6QCN - chain A; structure by X-ray diffraction, 2.23 A resolution.

== Chain A ==
Protein: NAD-dependent protein deacetylase sirtuin-2
Source organism: Homo sapiens
Notes: EC 3.5.1.-
Reference sequence: Q8IXJ6 (SIR2_HUMAN); numbering as in UniProt (aligned over 55-356)
Amino-acid sequence (304 residues; row label = number of the first residue in the row):
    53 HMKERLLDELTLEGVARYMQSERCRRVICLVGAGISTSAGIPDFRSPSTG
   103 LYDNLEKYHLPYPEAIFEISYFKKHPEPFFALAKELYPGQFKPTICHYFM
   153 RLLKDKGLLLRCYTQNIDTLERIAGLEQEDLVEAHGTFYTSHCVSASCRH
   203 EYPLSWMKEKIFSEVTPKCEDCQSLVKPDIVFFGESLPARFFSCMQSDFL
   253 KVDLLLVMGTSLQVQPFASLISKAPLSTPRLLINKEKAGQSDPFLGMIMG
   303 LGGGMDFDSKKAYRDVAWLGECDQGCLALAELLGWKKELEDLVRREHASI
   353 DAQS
Not modelled in the structure: 53-56, 356
Construct notes: expression tag (53-54)
Bound ions: Zn2+: Cys195, Cys200, Cys221, Cys224
Small-molecule neighbours: Adenosine-5-Diphosphoribose (AR6; [(2R,3S,4R,5R)-5-(6-aminopurin-9-yl)-3,4-dihydroxy-oxolan-2-yl]methyl [hydroxy-[[(2R,3S,4R,5S)-3,4,5-trihydroxyoxolan-2-yl]methoxy]phosphoryl] hydrogen phosphate): Gly84, Ala85, Gly86, Thr89, Asp95, Phe96, Arg97, Ser98, Tyr104, Gln167, Asn168, His187, Phe235, Gly261, Thr262, Ser263, Leu264, Val266, Asn286, Lys287, Glu288, Gly322, Glu323, Cys324
UniProt features mapped onto this chain:
  - active site: His187 (Proton acceptor)
  - binding site (NAD(+)): Ala85 to Thr89, Asp95 to Arg97, Gln167 to Asp170, Thr262, Ser263, Asn286 to Glu288, Cys324
  - binding site (Zn(2+)): Cys195, Cys200, Cys221, Cys224
  - modified residue (Phosphoserine): Ser100, Ser207
  - mutagenesis: Arg97 (R97A: No effect on deacetylase activity), Ser98 (S98A: Inhibits deacetylase activity), Ser100 (S100A: Reduces deacetylase activity), Glu116 (E116A: Reduces binding for the peptide inhibitor S2iL5), Glu120 (E120A: Reduces binding for the peptide inhibitor S2iL5), Gln167 (Q167A: Reduces deacetylase activity. Inhibits the block of entry to chromosome condensation and subsequent hyperploidy cell formation in response to mitotic stress ...), Asn168 (N168A: Abolishes deacetylation of alpha-tubulin. Inhibits deacetylation of histone H3 at 'Lys-18' ...), Asp170 (D170A/N: Reduces deacetylase activity), His187 (H187Y/A: Inhibits deacetylase activity toward histone, alpha-tubulin, FZR1 and CDC20. No effect on CDK2-dependent phosphorylation ...), Phe244 (F244A: Strongly reduces binding for the peptide inhibitor S2iL5), Gln265 (Q265A: Reduces binding for the peptide inhibitor S2iL5), Ser271 (S271A: Reduces binding for the peptide inhibitor S2iL5), 5 further mutagenesis entries in UniProt
From the paper describing this entry:
  - binding site for 3,5,7,3',4'-pentahydroxyflavone: Tyr114, Glu116, Glu120, Phe235
  - catalytic residues: His187 (citing earlier work)

== In short ==
Chain A binds Adenosine-5-Diphosphoribose. The Zn2+ site is built by Cys195, Cys200, Cys221 and Cys224.
Curated annotation (UniProt) lists active-site residue His187, 18 NAD+-binding residues, 4 Zn2+-binding
residues and 17 mutagenesis sites. From the paper: the catalytic residue His187; a binding site for
3,5,7,3',4'-pentahydroxyflavone at Tyr114, Glu116 and Glu120 among others.
Chain A is NAD-dependent protein deacetylase sirtuin-2 (Homo sapiens); the structure, Human Sirt2 in complex
with ADP-ribose and the inhibitor quercetin, was determined by X-ray diffraction (same publication as 6QCD,
6QCE, 6QCH and 6QCJ).
